PDB entry 3EIJ | X-ray diffraction, 2.80 A resolution | chain A

# Chain A
Name: Programmed cell death protein 4
Organism: Homo sapiens
UniProtKB: Q53EL6 (PDCD4_HUMAN); residues 157-469 here = UniProt positions 157-469
Amino-acid sequence (321 residues; each row starts with the number of its first residue):
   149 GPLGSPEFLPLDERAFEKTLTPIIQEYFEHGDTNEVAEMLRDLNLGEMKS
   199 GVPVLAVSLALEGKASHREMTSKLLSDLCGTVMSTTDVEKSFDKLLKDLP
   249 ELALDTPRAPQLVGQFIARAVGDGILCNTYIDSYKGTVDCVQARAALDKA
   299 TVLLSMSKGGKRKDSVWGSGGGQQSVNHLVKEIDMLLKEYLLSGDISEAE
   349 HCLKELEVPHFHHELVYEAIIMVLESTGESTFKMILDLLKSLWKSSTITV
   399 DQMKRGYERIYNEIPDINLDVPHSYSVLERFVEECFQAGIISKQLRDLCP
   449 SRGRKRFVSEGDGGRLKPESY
Not modelled in the structure: 149-154, 284-286, 307-323, 451-469
Differences from the reference sequence: expression tag (149-156)
UniProt features mapped onto this chain:
  - motif: Asp241 to Leu250 (Nuclear localization signal)
  - modified residue (Phosphoserine): Ser313, Ser317, Ser457
  - mutagenesis: Glu174 (E174A: Reduced inhibition of EIF4A1 helicase activity), Glu210 (E210A: Reduced inhibition of EIF4A1 helicase activity. Strongly reduced inhibition of translation), Glu249 (E249A: Reduced interaction with EIF4A1), Leu252 (L252A: Strongly reduced interaction with EIF4A1. Reduced inhibition of EIF4A1 helicase activity. Strongly reduced inhibition of translation), Asp253 (D253A: Strongly reduced interaction with EIF4A1. Strongly reduced inhibition of translation. Reduced inhibition of EIF4A1 helicase activity), Pro255 (P255A: Reduced inhibition of EIF4A1 helicase activity. Strongly reduced inhibition of translation), Met333 (M333A: No effect on inhibition of EIF4A1 and on inhibition of translation; when associated with A-340), Glu337 (E337A: No effect on inhibition of EIF4A1 and on inhibition of translation), Leu340 (L340A: No effect on inhibition of EIF4A1 and on inhibition of translation; when associated with A-333), His358 (H358A: Strongly reduced interaction with EIF4A1), Phe359 (F359A: Strongly reduced inhibition of EIF4A1. Strongly reduced inhibition of translation), His361 (H361A: Strongly reduced inhibition of EIF4A1. Strongly reduced inhibition of translation), 4 further mutagenesis entries in UniProt

# Summary
UniProt lists 16 mutagenesis sites.
Chain A is Programmed cell death protein 4 (Homo sapiens); the structure, Crystal structure of Pdcd4, was
determined by X-ray diffraction together with 3EIQ from the same study.
